Entry 3ZTQ (X-ray diffraction, 2.10 A resolution); this record covers chains C and D of the 4 polymer chains in the assembly.

Chain C (and D):
Molecule: Nucleoside diphosphate kinase
From: Aquifex aeolicus
Notes: EC 2.7.4.6; chain D of this document is another copy of the same molecule, construct and numbering; everything in this record applies to it too
UniProtKB: O67528 (NDK_AQUAE); residue numbers follow UniProt; this construct covers 1-142
Chain sequence (142 residues; numbered 1 to 142; the number before each row is that of its first residue):
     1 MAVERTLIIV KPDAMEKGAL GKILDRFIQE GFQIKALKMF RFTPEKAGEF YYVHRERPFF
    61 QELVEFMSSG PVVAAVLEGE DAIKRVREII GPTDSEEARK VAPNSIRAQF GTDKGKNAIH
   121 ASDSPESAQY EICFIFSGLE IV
Not modelled in the structure: 1
Curated features (UniProtKB/Swiss-Prot):
  - active site: His120 (Pros-phosphohistidine intermediate)
  - binding site (ATP): Lys11, Phe59, Arg87, Thr93, Arg107, Asn117

Chain C / chain D interface:
Pairs across the interface (32):
  Gly18(C) with Ile28(D)
  Leu20(C) with Leu37(D), hydrophobic
  Gly21(C) with Gly21(D); Asp25(D); Ile28(D)
  Lys22(C) with Asp25(D); Gln29(D)
  Leu24(C) with Leu24(D), hydrophobic
  Asp25(C) with Gly21(D); Lys22(D)
  Ile28(C) with Gly18(D); Gly21(D)
  Gln29(C) with Lys22(D)
  Ile34(C) with Leu20(D), hydrophobic; Met39(D)
  Lys35(C) with Met39(D)
  Ala36(C) with Met39(D)
  Leu37(C) with Leu20(D), hydrophobic; Leu37(D), hydrophobic; Lys38(D); Met39(D), hydrogen bond (backbone-backbone); Val73(D), hydrophobic
  Lys38(C) with Leu37(D)
  Met39(C) with Ile34(D); Lys35(D); Ala36(D); Leu37(D), hydrogen bond (backbone-backbone); Val142(D), hydrophobic
  Pro71(C) with Val142(D)
  Val73(C) with Leu37(D), hydrophobic
  Val142(C) with Met39(D), hydrophobic; Pro71(D)
Interface residues without a listed pair, chain C (19 interface residues in all): Phe40, Glu140
Interface residues without a listed pair, chain D (20 interface residues in all): Phe40, Arg41, Glu140

In short:
Chain C and chain D form an interface of 19 and 20 residues respectively; the contacts include 2 hydrogen
bonds. The hydrogen-bonded pair Leu37(C)-Met39(D) is a backbone contact. UniProt lists active-site residue
His120(C) and 6 ATP-binding residues on chain C.
Both chains are Nucleoside diphosphate kinase (Aquifex aeolicus). Entry 3ZTQ (Hexagonal crystal form P61 of
the Aquifex aeolicus nucleoside diphosphate kinase) was determined by X-ray diffraction, deposited together
with 3ZTO, 3ZTP, 3ZTR and 3ZTS.
